3UC5 - chain A; structure by X-ray diffraction, 1.70 A resolution.

# Chain A
Name: Phosphopantetheine adenylyltransferase
From: Mycobacterium tuberculosis
Notes: EC 2.7.7.3
UniProtKB: P0A530 (COAD_MYCTU); numbering as in UniProt (aligned over 1-157)
Sequence (157 residues; numbered 1 to 157; the number before each row is that of its first residue):
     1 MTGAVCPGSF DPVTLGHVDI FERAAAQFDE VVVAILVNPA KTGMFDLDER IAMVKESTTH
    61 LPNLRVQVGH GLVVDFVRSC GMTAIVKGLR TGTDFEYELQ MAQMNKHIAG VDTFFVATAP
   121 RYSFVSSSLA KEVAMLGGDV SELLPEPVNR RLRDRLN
Disulfide bonds: C80 forms a disulfide with the same residue of a neighbouring copy of this chain
Ligand contacts: ATP (adenosine-5'-triphosphate): P7, G8, S9, F10, G16, H17, I20, K87, G88, L89, R90, D94, E98, T118, Y122, V125, S126, S127, S128

# In short
Chain A binds ATP.
Chain A is Phosphopantetheine adenylyltransferase (Mycobacterium tuberculosis); the structure,
Phosphopantetheine adenylyltransferase from Mycobacterium tuberculosis complexed with ATP, was determined by
X-ray diffraction together with 4E1A from the same study.
